PDB entry 4MFC | X-ray diffraction, 2.13 A resolution | chains A and T of the 4 polymer chains in the assembly

== Chain A ==
Name: DNA polymerase beta
Source organism: Homo sapiens
Notes: EC 2.7.7.7, 4.2.99.-
Reference sequence: P06746 (DPOLB_HUMAN); numbering as in UniProt (aligned over 11-335)
Sequence (325 residues; numbered 11 to 335; the number before each row is that of its first residue):
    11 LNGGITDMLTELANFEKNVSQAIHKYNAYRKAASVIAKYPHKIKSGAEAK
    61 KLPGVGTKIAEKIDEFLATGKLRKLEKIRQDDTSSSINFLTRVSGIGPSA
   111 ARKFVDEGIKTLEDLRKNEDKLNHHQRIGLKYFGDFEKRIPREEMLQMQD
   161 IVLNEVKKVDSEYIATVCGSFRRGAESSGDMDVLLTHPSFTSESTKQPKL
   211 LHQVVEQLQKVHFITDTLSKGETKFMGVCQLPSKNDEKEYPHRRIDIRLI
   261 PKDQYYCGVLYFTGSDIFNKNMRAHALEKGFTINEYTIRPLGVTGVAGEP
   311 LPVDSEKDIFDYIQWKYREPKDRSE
Unresolved in the structure: 204-208, 244-245
Bound ions: Na+ site 1 near Thr101 (its only coordinating residue here); Na+ site 2: Thr101, Val103, Ile106 (shared with 1 residue of chain P); Mg2+: Asp190 (together with 0KX)
Residues lining bound ligands: 0KX (2'-deoxy-5'-O-[(R)-hydroxy{[(R)-hydroxy(phosphonooxy)phosphoryl]amino}phosphoryl]cytidine): Arg149, Gly179, Ser180, Arg183, Ser187, Ser188, Gly189, Asp190, Tyr271, Phe272, Thr273, Gly274, Ser275, Asp276, Asn279
Swiss-Prot annotation at these positions:
  - region: Arg183 to Asp192 (DNA-binding)
  - active site: Lys72 (Nucleophile)
  - binding site (K(+)): Lys60, Leu62, Val65, Thr101, Val103, Ile106
  - binding site (Na(+)): Lys60, Leu62, Val65, Thr101, Val103, Ile106
  - binding site (dATP): Arg149, Ser180, Arg183, Gly189, Asp190
  - binding site (dCTP): Arg149, Ser180, Arg183, Gly189, Asp190
  - binding site (dGTP): Arg149, Ser180, Arg183, Gly189, Asp190, Asp192
  - binding site (dTTP): Arg149, Ser180, Arg183, Gly189, Asp190
  - binding site (Mg(2+)): Asp190, Asp192, Asp256
  - modified residue: Lys72 (N6-acetyllysine), Arg83 (Omega-N-methylarginine), Arg152 (Omega-N-methylarginine)
  - cross-link (Glycyl lysine isopeptide (Lys-Gly)): Lys41 (interchain with G-Cter in ubiquitin), Lys61 (interchain with G-Cter in ubiquitin), Lys81 (interchain with G-Cter in ubiquitin)
  - natural variant: Leu22 (L22P: Found in a gastric cancer sample; uncertain significance), Tyr39 (Y39C: Found in a gastric cancer sample; uncertain significance), Gly118 (G118V: Decreased DNA-directed DNA polymerase activity), Arg137 (R137Q: Decreased function in base-excision repair), Arg149 (R149I: Decreased DNA-directed DNA polymerase activity), Asp160 (D160N: Found in a gastric cancer sample; uncertain significance), Cys239 (C239R: Found in a gastric cancer sample; uncertain significance), Lys289 (K289M: Found in a colon cancer sample; uncertain significance), Asn294 (N294D: Found in a gastric cancer sample; uncertain significance), Glu295 (E295K: Found in a gastric cancer sample; uncertain significance)
  - mutagenesis: Phe25 (F25W: No effect on 5'-dRP lyase activity. Decreased ssDNA binding), His34 (H34G: Decreased 5'-dRP lyase activity. Decreased ssDNA binding), Lys35 (K35A: Decreased 5'-dRP lyase activity. Decreased ssDNA binding. Loss of 5'-dRP lyase activity; when associated with A-68 and A-72. Decreased ssDNA binding; when associated with A-68 and A-72 ...), Tyr39 (Y39F: No effect on 5'-dRP lyase activity; Y39Q: Abolishes DNA polymerase and 5'-dRP lyase activity), Lys41 (K41R: Abolishes ubiquitination; when associated with R-61 and R-81), Lys60 (K60A: Decreased 5'-dRP lyase activity. Decreased ssDNA binding), Lys61 (K61R: Abolishes ubiquitination; when associated with R-41 and R-81), Lys68 (K68A: No effect on 5'-dRP lyase activity. Decreased ssDNA binding. Loss of 5'-dRP lyase activity; when associated with A-35 and A-72. Decreased ssDNA binding; when associated with A-35 and A-72 ...), Glu71 (E71Q: No effect on 5'-dRP lyase activity. No effect on structure shown by circular dichroism. No effect on ssDNA binding), Lys72 (K72A: Severely reduced 5'-dRP lyase activity. Does not affect ssDNA binding. Loss of 5'-dRP lyase activity; when associated with A-35 and A-68. Decreased ssDNA binding ...), Glu75 (E75A: Slightly decreased 5'-dRP lyase activity. Decreased ssDNA binding. No effect on structure shown by circular dichroism), Lys81 (K81R: Abolishes ubiquitination; when associated with R-41 and R-61), 5 further mutagenesis entries in UniProt
Reported in the primary citation:
  - binding site for 0KX: Asn279
  - catalytic residues: Asp256 (citing earlier work)

== Chain T ==
Molecule: template
Sequence (16 nucleotides; numbered 1 to 16; the number before each row is that of its first residue):
     1 CCGACXTCGCATCAGC
Modified / non-standard residues: 6OG (6-O-methyl guanosine-5'-monophosphate) at position 6

== Chain A / chain T interface ==
Residue-residue contacts (14; chain A residue first):
  His34(A) - DC5(T)  stacking on the base
  His134(A) - DT12(T)  phosphate contact
  Ser229(A) - DC10(T)  phosphate contact
  Ser229(A) - DA11(T)  phosphate contact
  Lys230(A) - DC10(T)  phosphate contact
  Lys230(A) - DA11(T)  hydrogen bond to the phosphate
  Gly231(A) - DC10(T)  phosphate contact
  Glu232(A) - DC10(T)  hydrogen bond to the phosphate
  Thr233(A) - DG9(T)  hydrogen bond to the phosphate
  Thr233(A) - DC10(T)  hydrogen bond to the phosphate
  Lys234(A) - DG9(T)  phosphate contact
  Lys234(A) - DC10(T)  hydrogen bond to the phosphate
  Tyr271(A) - 6OG_6(T)  base contact
  Tyr296(A) - DC8(T)  sugar contact
Also at the interface, not in a pair above, chain A (13 interface residues in all): Asn37, Asn133, Leu228

== In short ==
13 residues of chain A face 7 of chain T across their interface; the contacts include 5 hydrogen bonds and 1
aromatic stacking contact. Among the polar pairs are Lys230(A)-DA11(T), Glu232(A)-DC10(T) and
Thr233(A)-DG9(T). Bound to chain A: compound 0KX. From the paper: the catalytic residue Asp256(A); a binding
site for 0KX at Asn279(A).
Here chain A is DNA polymerase beta (Homo sapiens) and chain T is template. Entry 4MFC (Structure of human DNA
polymerase beta complexed with O6MG in the template base paired with incoming ...) was determined by X-ray
diffraction (same publication as 4MF2, 4MFF, 4NXZ and 4NY8).
